PDB entry 7D4F | electron microscopy, 2.57 A resolution | chains B and C of the 4 polymer chains in the assembly

# Chain B
Molecule: Non-structural protein 8
From: Severe acute respiratory syndrome coronavirus 2
UniProtKB: P0DTD1 (R1AB_SARS2); residues 1-198 here correspond to UniProt positions 3943-4140 (UniProt number = residue number + 3942)
Chain sequence (199 residues; row label = number of the first residue in the row; numbering starts at 0):
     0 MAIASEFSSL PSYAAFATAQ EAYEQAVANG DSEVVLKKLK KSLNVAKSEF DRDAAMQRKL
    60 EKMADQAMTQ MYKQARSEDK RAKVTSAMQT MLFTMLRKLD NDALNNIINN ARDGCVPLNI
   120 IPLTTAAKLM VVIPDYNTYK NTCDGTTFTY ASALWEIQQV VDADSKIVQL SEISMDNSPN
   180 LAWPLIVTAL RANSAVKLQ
Unresolved in the structure: 0-77, 192-198
Sequence notes: initiating methionine (0)
Curated features (UniProtKB/Swiss-Prot):
  - site: Gln198 (Cleavage)

# Chain C
Molecule: Non-structural protein 7
From: Severe acute respiratory syndrome coronavirus 2
UniProtKB: P0DTD1 (R1AB_SARS2); residues 1-83 here correspond to UniProt positions 3860-3942 (UniProt number = residue number + 3859)
Chain sequence (84 residues; each row starts with the number of its first residue; numbering starts at 0):
     0 MSKMSDVKCT SVVLLSVLQQ LRVESSSKLW AQCVQLHNDI LLAKDTTEAF EKMVSLLSVL
    60 LSMQGAVDIN KLCEEMLDNR ATLQ
Unresolved in the structure: 0-1, 65-83
Sequence notes: initiating methionine (0)
Curated features (UniProtKB/Swiss-Prot):
  - site: Gln83 (Cleavage)

# Chain B / chain C interface
Pairs across the interface (7; chain B residue first):
  Ala162(B) with Ser26(C)
  Asp163(B) with Ser24(C); Ser25(C); Ser26(C), hydrogen bond (side chain-backbone)
  Pro178(B) with Lys27(C), hydrogen bond (backbone-side chain)
  Leu180(B) with Lys27(C), hydrogen bond (backbone-side chain)
  Ala181(B) with Ser26(C)
Also at the interface, not in a pair above, chain B (6 interface residues in all): Asn179

# In short
6 residues of chain B face 4 of chain C across their interface, with 3 hydrogen bonds. Among the polar pairs
are Asp163(B)-Ser26(C), Pro178(B)-Lys27(C) and Leu180(B)-Lys27(C).
Chain B is Non-structural protein 8 and chain C is Non-structural protein 7, both from Severe acute
respiratory syndrome coronavirus 2; the structure, Structure of COVID-19 RNA-dependent RNA polymerase bound to
suramin, was determined by electron microscopy.
